7JN3 - chains C and D of the 12 polymer chains in the assembly; structure by electron microscopy, 3.21 A resolution.

# Chain C (and D)
Name: integrase
Organism: Rous sarcoma virus (strain Schmidt-Ruppin A)
Notes: EC 3.4.23.-, 2.7.7.49, 2.7.7.7, 3.1.26.4, 2.7.7.-, 3.1.-.-; chain D of this document is another copy of the same molecule, construct and numbering; everything in this record applies to it too
UniProt: P03354 (POL_RSVP); residues 1-278 here correspond to UniProt positions 1281-1558 (UniProt number = residue number + 1280)
Sequence (278 residues; numbered 1 to 278; the number before each row is that of its first residue):
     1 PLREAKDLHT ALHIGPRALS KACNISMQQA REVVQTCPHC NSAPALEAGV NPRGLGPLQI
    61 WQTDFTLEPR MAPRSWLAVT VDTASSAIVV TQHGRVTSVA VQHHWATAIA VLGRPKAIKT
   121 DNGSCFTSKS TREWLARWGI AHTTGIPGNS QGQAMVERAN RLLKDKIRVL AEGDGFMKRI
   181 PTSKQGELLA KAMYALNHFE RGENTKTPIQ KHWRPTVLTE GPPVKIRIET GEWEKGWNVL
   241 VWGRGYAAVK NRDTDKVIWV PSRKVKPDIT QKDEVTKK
Unresolved in the structure: 1-53, 215-220, 270-278 (chain D: 1-51, 215-220, 270-278)
Construct notes: variant K166 (Arg1446 in P03354)
UniProt features mapped onto this chain:
  - DNA-binding region: P222 to T270 (Integrase-type)
  - region: D268 to K278 (Involved in homooctamerization)
  - binding site (Zn(2+)): H9, H13, C37, C40
  - binding site (Mg(2+)): D64, D121, E157
What the authors report for this chain:
  - catalytic residues: D64, D121, E157
  - binding site for the ligand ZZX: S150, Q151
  - binding site for the 18-nt DNA strand: Q151
  - mutagenesis - R263A: abolished binding to octameric CSC
  - mutagenesis - R263K: decreased binding to octameric CSC
  - mutagenesis - S262R: decreased binding to octameric CSC intasomes
  - mutagenesis - S262P: abolished expression

# How chain C and chain D interact
Contacting residue pairs (61; chain C residue first):
  L58(C) - H198(D)
  V99(C) - T182(D)
  V99(C) - S183(D)
  Q102(C) - S183(D)
  A106(C) - G186(D)
  A106(C) - E187(D)
  A106(C) - A190(D)
  I109(C) - A190(D)  hydrophobic
  A110(C) - A190(D)
  A110(C) - M193(D)
  V111(C) - V111(D)  hydrophobic
  L112(C) - H198(D)
  R114(C) - Y194(D)
  W134(C) - E187(D)  hydrogen bond
  R137(C) - D174(D)  salt bridge
  R137(C) - K184(D)
  R137(C) - E187(D)  salt bridge
  W138(C) - E187(D)
  W138(C) - A190(D)  hydrophobic
  W138(C) - K191(D)
  D174(C) - E133(D)
  D174(C) - R137(D)  salt bridge
  S183(C) - V99(D)
  G186(C) - H103(D)  hydrogen bond (backbone-side chain)
  E187(C) - V99(D)
  E187(C) - Q102(D)
  E187(C) - H103(D)  hydrogen bond (side chain-backbone)
  E187(C) - W134(D)
  L189(C) - H103(D)
  A190(C) - H103(D)
  A190(C) - A106(D)
  A190(C) - T107(D)
  K191(C) - W134(D)
  K191(C) - R137(D)
  K191(C) - W138(D)
  M193(C) - T107(D)
  M193(C) - A110(D)
  Y194(C) - A106(D)
  Y194(C) - I109(D)  hydrophobic
  Y194(C) - A110(D)
  Y194(C) - G113(D)
  Y194(C) - R114(D)
  Y194(C) - W138(D)  hydrophobic
  N197(C) - A110(D)
  H198(C) - I109(D)
  H198(C) - A110(D)
  H198(C) - V111(D)
  H198(C) - L112(D)  hydrogen bond (side chain-backbone)
  H198(C) - G113(D)  hydrogen bond (side chain-backbone)
  H198(C) - W213(D)
  I209(C) - W213(D)
  Q210(C) - W213(D)
  W213(C) - I209(D)
  W213(C) - H212(D)
  P222(C) - L240(D)
  P222(C) - W259(D)
  V239(C) - V241(D)  hydrophobic
  W242(C) - L240(D)
  W242(C) - V241(D)
  W242(C) - W242(D)
  P267(C) - Y246(D)
Also at the interface, not in a pair above, chain C (36 interface residues in all): G113, K184, A195, P223, V224, D268
Also at the interface, not in a pair above, chain D (38 interface residues in all): S98, L189, A248, V257

# Overview
The interface between chain C and chain D involves 36 residues on one side and 38 on the other, with 5
hydrogen bonds and 3 salt bridges. Polar pairs include R137(C)-D174(D), R137(C)-E187(D) and W134(C)-E187(D).
From the paper: catalytic residues D64(C), D121(C) and E157(C); R263A of chain C abolishes binding to
octameric CSC; 4 substitutions were tested in all.
Both chains are integrase (Rous sarcoma virus (strain Schmidt-Ruppin A)). Entry 7JN3 (Cryo-EM structure of
Rous sarcoma virus cleaved synaptic complex (CSC) with HIV-1 integrase strand transfer inhibitor ...) was
determined by electron microscopy, deposited together with 7KU7 and 7KUI.
